PDB entry 1NBM | X-ray diffraction, 3.00 A resolution | chains C and G of the 7 polymer chains in the assembly

[Chain C]
Protein: F1-atpase
Organism: Bos taurus
Notes: EC 3.6.1.34
UniProtKB: P19483 (ATPA1_BOVIN); residues 1-510 here correspond to UniProt positions 44-553 (UniProt number = residue number + 43)
Amino-acid sequence (510 residues; each row starts with the number of its first residue):
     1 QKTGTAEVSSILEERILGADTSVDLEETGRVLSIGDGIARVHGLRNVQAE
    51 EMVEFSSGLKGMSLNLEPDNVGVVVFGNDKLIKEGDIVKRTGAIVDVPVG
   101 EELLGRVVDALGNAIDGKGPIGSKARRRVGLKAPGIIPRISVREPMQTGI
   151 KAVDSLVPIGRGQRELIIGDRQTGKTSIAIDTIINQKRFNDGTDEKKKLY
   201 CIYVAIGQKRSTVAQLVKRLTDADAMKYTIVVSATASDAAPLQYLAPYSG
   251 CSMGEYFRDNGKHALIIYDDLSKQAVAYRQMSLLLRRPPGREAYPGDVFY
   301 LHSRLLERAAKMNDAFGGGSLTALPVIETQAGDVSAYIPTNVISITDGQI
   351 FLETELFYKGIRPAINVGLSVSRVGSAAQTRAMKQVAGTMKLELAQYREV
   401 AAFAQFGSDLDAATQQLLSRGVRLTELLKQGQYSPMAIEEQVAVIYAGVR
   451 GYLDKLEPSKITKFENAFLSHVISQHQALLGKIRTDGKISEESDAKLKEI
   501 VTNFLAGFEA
Disordered / not traced: 1-18
Sequence notes: conflict Gly-481 (Ser524 in P19483)
Bound ions: Mg2+: Thr-176 (together with ATP)
Small-molecule neighbours: ATP: Asp-170, Arg-171, Gln-172, Thr-173, Gly-174, Lys-175, Thr-176, Ser-177, Gln-208, Asp-269, Glu-328, Phe-357, Arg-362, Pro-363, Gln-430, Gly-431, Gln-432
Swiss-Prot annotation at these positions:
  - binding site (ATP): Gln-172, Gly-174, Lys-175, Thr-176, Ser-177, Gln-430, Gln-432
  - binding site (Mg(2+)): Thr-176, Asp-269
  - site: Ser-370 (Required for activity)
  - modified residue: Gln-1 (Pyrrolidone carboxylic acid), Ser-10 (Phosphoserine), Ser-22 (Phosphoserine), Ser-33 (Phosphoserine), Ser-63 (Phosphoserine), Lys-80 (N6-acetyllysine), Lys-83 (N6-acetyllysine), Lys-89 (N6-acetyllysine), Thr-91 (Phosphothreonine), Lys-118 (N6-acetyllysine), Ser-123 (Phosphoserine), Lys-124 (N6-acetyllysine), Ser-141 (Phosphoserine), Arg-161 (Omega-N-methylarginine), Lys-187 (N6-acetyllysine), Lys-196 (N6-acetyllysine), Lys-197 (N6-acetyllysine), Lys-218 (N6-acetyllysine), Lys-262 (N6-acetyllysine), Lys-384 (N6-acetyllysine) and 6 more in UniProt
  - glycosylation: Ser-33 (O-linked (GlcNAc) serine)

[Chain G]
Protein: F1-atpase
Organism: Bos taurus
Notes: EC 3.6.1.34
UniProtKB: P05631 (ATPG_BOVIN); residues 1-272 here correspond to UniProt positions 26-297 (UniProt number = residue number + 25)
Amino-acid sequence (272 residues; row label = number of the first residue in the row):
     1 ATLKDITRRLKSIKNIQKITKSMKMVAAAKYARAERELKPARVYGVGSLA
    51 LYEKADIKTPEDKKKHLIIGVSSDRGLCGAIHSSVAKQMKSEAANLAAAG
   101 KEVKIIGVGDKIRSILHRTHSDQFLVTFKEVGRRPPTFGDASVIALELLN
   151 SGYEFDEGSIIFNRFRSVISYKTEEKPIFSLDTISSAESMSIYDDIDADV
   201 LRNYQEYSLANIIYYSLKESTTSEQSARMTAMDNASKNASEMIDKLTLTF
   251 NRTRQAVITKELIEIISGAAAL
Disordered / not traced: 45-76, 91-208
Swiss-Prot annotation at these positions:
  - modified residue: Lys-14 (N6-acetyllysine), Lys-24 (N6-succinyllysine), Lys-30 (N6-acetyllysine), Lys-90 (N6-acetyllysine), Ser-121 (Phosphoserine), Lys-129 (N6-acetyllysine), Lys-172 (N6-acetyllysine), Lys-245 (N6-succinyllysine)

[How chain C and chain G interact]
Pairs across the interface (10; chain C residue first):
  Arg-286(C) / Ala-271(G)
  Pro-288(C) / Gly-268(G)
  Pro-288(C) / Ala-271(G)
  Pro-288(C) / Leu-272(G)  hydrophobic
  Pro-289(C) / Ser-267(G)
  Pro-289(C) / Gly-268(G)
  Pro-289(C) / Ala-271(G)
  Arg-291(C) / Glu-264(G)
  Glu-292(C) / Glu-264(G)  hydrogen bond (backbone-side chain)
  Asp-333(C) / Thr-2(G)
Interface residues without a listed pair, chain C (7 interface residues in all): Gly-290

[Overview]
7 residues of chain C face 6 of chain G across their interface; the contacts include 1 hydrogen bond. Its one
hydrogen-bonded contact is Glu-292(C)/Glu-264(G). Ligands of chain C: ATP. UniProt lists 7 ATP-binding
residues and Mg2+-binding residues Thr-176(C) and Asp-269(C) on chain C.
Here chain C is F1-atpase and chain G is F1-atpase, both from Bos taurus. Entry 1NBM (The structure of bovine
F1-atpase covalently inhibited with 4-chloro-7-nitrobenzofurazan) was determined by X-ray diffraction.
